PDB entry 6MXR | X-ray diffraction, 2.04 A resolution | chains H and A of the 4 polymer chains in the assembly

Chain H (and A):
Protein: anti-VEGF-A Fab fragment bH1 heavy chain
Organism: Homo sapiens
Notes: engineered mutation(s): Y33W, D98M, G99M; chain A of this document is another copy of the same molecule, construct and numbering; everything in this record applies to it too
Reference sequence: V9HW68 (V9HW68_HUMAN); residues 103-219 here correspond to UniProt positions 130-246 (UniProt number = residue number + 27)
Chain sequence (236 residues; each row starts with the number of its first residue; a row labelled like 82A-82C holds insertion residues (82A, then the next letters in order)):
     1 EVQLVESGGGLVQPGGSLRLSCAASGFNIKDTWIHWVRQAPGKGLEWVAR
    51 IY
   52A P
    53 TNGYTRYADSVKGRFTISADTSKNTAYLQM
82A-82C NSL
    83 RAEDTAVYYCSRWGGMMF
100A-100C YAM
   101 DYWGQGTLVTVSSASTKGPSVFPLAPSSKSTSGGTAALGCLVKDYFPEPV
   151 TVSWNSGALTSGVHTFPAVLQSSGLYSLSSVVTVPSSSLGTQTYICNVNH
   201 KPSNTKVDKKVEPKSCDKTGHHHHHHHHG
Disordered / not traced: 129-132, 217-229 (chain A: 128-129, 216-229)
Sequence notes: expression tag (220-229)
Cystine bridges: Cys22-Cys92, Cys140-Cys196

Chain H / chain A interface:
Residue-residue contacts - 23 pairs, chain H then chain A:
  Asp31(H) with Met98(A)
  Thr32(H) with Met98(A), hydrogen bond
  Trp33(H) with Met98(A), hydrogen bond (side chain-backbone); Phe100(A), hydrophobic
  Tyr52(H) with Met98(A), hydrogen bond (side chain-backbone); Met99(A)
  Trp95(H) with Phe100(A), hydrophobic
  Gly96(H) with Met98(A)
  Gly97(H) with Met98(A)
  Met98(H) with Asp31(A); Thr32(A), hydrogen bond; Trp33(A), hydrogen bond (backbone-side chain); Tyr52(A), hydrogen bond (backbone-side chain); Trp95(A), hydrophobic; Gly96(A); Gly97(A); Met98(A), hydrophobic
  Met99(H) with Tyr52(A)
  Phe100(H) with Trp33(A), hydrophobic; Phe100(A), hydrophobic; Tyr100A(A)
  Tyr100A(H) with Phe100(A); Tyr100A(A), hydrogen bond

Overview:
Chain H and chain A each contribute 11 residues to their interface, with 7 hydrogen bonds. Polar pairs include
Thr32(H)-Met98(A), Trp33(H)-Met98(A) and Tyr52(H)-Met98(A).
Both chains are anti-VEGF-A Fab fragment bH1 heavy chain (Homo sapiens). Entry 6MXR (Crystal structure of the
dimeric bH1-Fab variant [HC-Y33W,HC-D98M,HC-G99M]) was determined by X-ray diffraction together with 6MXS,
6MY4 and 6MY5 from the same study.
